PDB entry 5NED | electron microscopy, 3.10 A resolution | chains A and D of the 4 polymer chains in the assembly

Chain A:
Protein: O PanAsia VP1
Source organism: Foot-and-mouth disease virus
UniProt: A0A1B0SZV3 (A0A1B0SZV3_9PICO); residues 1-211 here correspond to UniProt positions 524-734 (UniProt number = residue number + 523)
Amino-acid sequence (211 residues; each row starts with the number of its first residue):
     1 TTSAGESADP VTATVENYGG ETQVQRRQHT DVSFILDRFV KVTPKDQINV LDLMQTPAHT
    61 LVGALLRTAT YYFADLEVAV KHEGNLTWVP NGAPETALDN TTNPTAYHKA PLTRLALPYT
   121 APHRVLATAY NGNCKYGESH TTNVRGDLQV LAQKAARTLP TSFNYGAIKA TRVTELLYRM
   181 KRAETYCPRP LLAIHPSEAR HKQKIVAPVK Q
Unresolved in the structure: 133-158, 211

Chain D:
Protein: O PanAsia VP4
Source organism: Foot-and-mouth disease virus
UniProt: E6Y5R5 (E6Y5R5_9PICO); residues 1-85 here correspond to UniProt positions 202-286 (UniProt number = residue number + 201)
Amino-acid sequence (85 residues; each row starts with the number of its first residue):
     1 GAGQSSPATG SQNQSGNTGS IINNYYMQQY QNSMDTQLGD NAISGGSNEG STDTTSNHTT
    61 NTQNNDWFSK LASSAFSGLF GALLA
Unresolved in the structure: 1-14, 41-64

Chain A / chain D interface:
Pairs across the interface (25):
  T1(A) with G78(D), hydrogen bond (side chain-backbone); L79(D)
  T2(A) with F80(D)
  P10(A) with L71(D); A75(D); F76(D), hydrogen bond (backbone-backbone)
  V11(A) with F76(D)
  T12(A) with A75(D); F76(D), hydrogen bond (backbone-backbone); S77(D)
  N17(A) with L79(D)
  S33(A) with G16(D)
  F34(A) with G16(D); N17(D)
  D37(A) with G16(D); N17(D), hydrogen bond (side chain-backbone)
  D75(A) with N32(D), hydrogen bond; S33(D), hydrogen bond (side chain-backbone)
  A116(A) with Q31(D)
  Y119(A) with S33(D)
  R179(A) with N17(D), hydrogen bond (side chain-backbone)
  R182(A) with N32(D); S33(D), hydrogen bond (side chain-backbone); D35(D), salt bridge
  P188(A) with F68(D)
Interface residues without a listed pair, chain A (19 interface residues in all): R38, F73, P118, K181
Interface residues without a listed pair, chain D (17 interface residues in all): S15, T18, S74

Overview:
Chain A and chain D form an interface of 19 and 17 residues respectively, with 8 hydrogen bonds and 1 salt
bridge. Among the polar pairs are R182(A)-D35(D), T1(A)-G78(D) and D37(A)-N17(D).
Here chain A is O PanAsia VP1 and chain D is O PanAsia VP4, both from Foot-and-mouth disease virus. Entry 5NED
(CryoEM Structure of Foot and Mouth Disease Virus O PanAsia) was determined by electron microscopy (same
publication as 5NE4, 5NEJ, 5NEM, 5NER and 5NET).
